Entry 4Z1L (X-ray diffraction, 3.00 A resolution); this record covers chains N and a of the 28 polymer chains in the assembly.

== Chain N ==
Name: Proteasome subunit beta type-1
From: Saccharomyces cerevisiae
Notes: EC 3.4.25.1
UniProt: P38624 (PSB1_YEAST); residues 1-196 here correspond to UniProt positions 20-215 (UniProt number = residue number + 19)
Sequence (196 residues; row label = number of the first residue in the row):
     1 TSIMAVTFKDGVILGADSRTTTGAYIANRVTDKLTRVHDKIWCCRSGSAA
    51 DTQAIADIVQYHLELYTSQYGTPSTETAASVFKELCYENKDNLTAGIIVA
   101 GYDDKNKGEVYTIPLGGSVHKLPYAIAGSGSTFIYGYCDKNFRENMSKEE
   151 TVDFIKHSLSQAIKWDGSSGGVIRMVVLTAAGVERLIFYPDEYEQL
Covalently attached groups: compound 4KF linked to Thr1
Metal / ion sites: Mg2+: Ile163, Ser169
Ligand contacts: 4KF ((2S,3S)-2-{(1R)-2-[(3,5-dimethoxybenzyl)amino]-1-hydroxy-2-oxoethyl}-3-methylpentanoic acid): Arg19, Thr20, Thr21, Lys33, Arg45, Ser46, Gly47, Ser48, Ala49, Thr52, Gly128, Ser129, Ser168
Swiss-Prot annotation at these positions:
  - active site: Thr1 (Nucleophile)

== Chain a ==
Name: Proteasome subunit beta type-7
From: Saccharomyces cerevisiae
Notes: EC 3.4.25.1
UniProt: P30657 (PSB7_YEAST); residues -12 to 233 here correspond to UniProt positions 21-266 (UniProt number = residue number + 33)
Sequence (246 residues; row label = number of the first residue in the row; numbers below 1 keep their minus sign (Thr-12 is residue -12)):
   -12 TQIANAGASPMVNTQQPIVTGTSVISMKYDNGVIIAADNLGSYGSLLRFN
    38 GVERLIPVGDNTVVGISGDISDMQHIERLLKDLVTENAYDNPLADAEEAL
    88 EPSYIFEYLATVMYQRRSKMNPLWNAIIVAGVQSNGDQFLRYVNLLGVTY
   138 SSPTLATGFGAHMANPLLRKVVDRESDIPKTTVQVAEEAIVNAMRVLYYR
   188 DARSSRNFSLAIIDKNTGLTFKKNLQVENMKWDFAKDIKGYGTQKI
Unresolved in the structure: -12 to 0, 233

== Interface between chain N and chain a ==
Residue-residue contacts - 57 pairs, chain N then chain a:
  Arg19(N) - Ala189(a)
  Ala24(N) - Phe146(a)
  Ala24(N) - Arg187(a)
  Ala24(N) - Asp188(a)
  Ala24(N) - Ala189(a)  hydrogen bond (backbone-backbone)
  Ala24(N) - Arg190(a)
  Tyr25(N) - Phe146(a)
  Tyr25(N) - Arg187(a)
  Ile26(N) - Tyr186(a)
  Ile26(N) - Arg187(a)  hydrogen bond (backbone-backbone)
  Ile26(N) - Asp188(a)
  Ile26(N) - Ala189(a)
  Ala27(N) - Arg187(a)  hydrogen bond (backbone-side chain)
  Asn28(N) - Arg187(a)
  Arg29(N) - Tyr186(a)
  Arg29(N) - Arg187(a)
  Arg29(N) - Lys218(a)  hydrogen bond (side chain-backbone)
  Arg29(N) - Trp219(a)
  Arg29(N) - Phe221(a)
  Val30(N) - Phe221(a)  hydrophobic
  Val30(N) - Ala222(a)  hydrophobic
  Val30(N) - Ile225(a)  hydrophobic
  Asp32(N) - Lys226(a)
  Asp32(N) - Gly227(a)  hydrogen bond (side chain-backbone)
  Asp32(N) - Gln231(a)
  Leu34(N) - Gln231(a)
  Thr35(N) - Tyr228(a)
  Thr35(N) - Gln231(a)
  Arg36(N) - Gln231(a)  hydrogen bond (backbone-side chain)
  Trp42(N) - Gln231(a)
  Arg45(N) - Tyr228(a)
  Gln53(N) - Tyr228(a)  hydrogen bond (backbone-side chain)
  Ala56(N) - Tyr228(a)
  Asp57(N) - Tyr228(a)  hydrogen bond
  Phe133(N) - Leu33(a)  hydrophobic
  Lys164(N) - Leu34(a)
  Trp165(N) - Ser32(a)
  Trp165(N) - Leu33(a)
  Trp165(N) - Leu34(a)  hydrogen bond (backbone-backbone)
  Trp165(N) - Arg35(a)
  Gly167(N) - Ser32(a)  hydrogen bond (backbone-backbone)
  Gly167(N) - Ala189(a)
  Gly171(N) - Trp219(a)
  Val172(N) - Trp219(a)  hydrophobic
  Arg174(N) - Ala222(a)  hydrogen bond (side chain-backbone)
  Arg174(N) - Ile225(a)  hydrogen bond (side chain-backbone)
  Arg185(N) - Lys226(a)
  Arg185(N) - Gln231(a)
  Ile187(N) - Ala222(a)
  Ile187(N) - Lys223(a)
  Tyr189(N) - Trp219(a)
  Tyr189(N) - Asp220(a)
  Tyr189(N) - Lys223(a)
  Pro190(N) - Trp219(a)
  Asp191(N) - Arg193(a)  salt bridge
  Glu194(N) - Tyr185(a)  hydrogen bond
  Glu194(N) - Arg193(a)  salt bridge
Other interface residues (no listed pair), chain N (34 interface residues in all): Thr21, Ile163, Asp166, Ser168
Other interface residues (no listed pair), chain a (26 interface residues in all): Asn37, Met150, Met217

== In short ==
The interface between chain N and chain a involves 34 residues on one side and 26 on the other; the contacts
include 13 hydrogen bonds and 2 salt bridges. Among the polar pairs are Asp191(N)-Arg193(a),
Glu194(N)-Arg193(a) and Ala27(N)-Arg187(a). Compound 4KF is covalently linked to Thr1(N).
Here chain N is Proteasome subunit beta type-1 and chain a is Proteasome subunit beta type-7, both from
Saccharomyces cerevisiae. Entry 4Z1L (Yeast 20S proteasome in complex with belactosin C derivative 3) was
determined by X-ray diffraction.
